Entry 1APH (X-ray diffraction, 2.00 A resolution); this record covers chains A and B.

[Chain A]
Molecule: Insulin A chain (ph 7)
Organism: Bos taurus
Reference sequence: P01317 (INS_BOVIN); residues 1-21 here correspond to UniProt positions 85-105 (UniProt number = residue number + 84)
Sequence (21 residues; each row starts with the number of its first residue):
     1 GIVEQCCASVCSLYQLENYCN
Disulfides: Cys6-Cys11

[Chain B]
Molecule: Insulin B chain (ph 7)
Organism: Bos taurus
Reference sequence: P01317 (INS_BOVIN); residues 1-30 here correspond to UniProt positions 25-54 (UniProt number = residue number + 24)
Sequence (30 residues; row label = number of the first residue in the row):
     1 FVNQHLCGSHLVEALYLVCGERGFFYTPKA
Ligand contacts: 1,2-dichloroethane (DCE): Ser9, Val12, Glu13, Tyr16

[Chain A / chain B interface]
Residue-residue contacts (36):
  Ile2(A) - Leu11(B)  hydrophobic
  Ile2(A) - Leu15(B)  hydrophobic
  Val3(A) - Pro28(B)  hydrophobic
  Cys6(A) - Gln4(B)
  Cys6(A) - His5(B)
  Cys6(A) - Leu6(B)  hydrogen bond (backbone-backbone)
  Cys6(A) - Leu11(B)  hydrophobic
  Cys7(A) - His5(B)  hydrogen bond (backbone-side chain)
  Cys7(A) - Leu6(B)
  Cys7(A) - Cys7(B)  disulfide
  Ala8(A) - His5(B)  hydrogen bond (backbone-side chain)
  Ser9(A) - His5(B)
  Val10(A) - Asn3(B)
  Val10(A) - Gln4(B)
  Val10(A) - His5(B)
  Cys11(A) - Val2(B)
  Cys11(A) - Asn3(B)  hydrogen bond (backbone-side chain)
  Cys11(A) - Gln4(B)  hydrogen bond (backbone-backbone)
  Ser12(A) - Asn3(B)
  Leu13(A) - Val18(B)  hydrophobic
  Leu16(A) - Val2(B)  hydrophobic
  Leu16(A) - Leu11(B)  hydrophobic
  Leu16(A) - Leu15(B)
  Leu16(A) - Val18(B)  hydrophobic
  Glu17(A) - Val18(B)
  Glu17(A) - Arg22(B)  salt bridge
  Tyr19(A) - Leu15(B)  hydrophobic
  Tyr19(A) - Phe24(B)
  Tyr19(A) - Phe25(B)  hydrogen bond (backbone-backbone)
  Cys20(A) - Cys19(B)  disulfide
  Cys20(A) - Gly23(B)
  Cys20(A) - Phe24(B)  hydrophobic
  Asn21(A) - Arg22(B)
  Asn21(A) - Gly23(B)  hydrogen bond (backbone-backbone)
  Asn21(A) - Phe24(B)
  Asn21(A) - Phe25(B)
Also at the interface, not in a pair above, chain A (16 interface residues in all): Asn18
Also at the interface, not in a pair above, chain B (18 interface residues in all): Ala14, Tyr26, Thr27
Cross-chain cystine bridges: Cys7(A)-Cys7(B), Cys20(A)-Cys19(B)

[Summary]
16 residues of chain A face 18 of chain B across their interface; the contacts include 2 disulfide bonds, 7
hydrogen bonds and 1 salt bridge. Polar contacts include Glu17(A)-Arg22(B), Cys7(A)-His5(B) and
Ala8(A)-His5(B). Bound to chain B: 1,2-dichloroethane.
Chain A is Insulin A chain (ph 7) and chain B is Insulin B chain (ph 7), both from Bos taurus; the structure,
Conformational changes in cubic insulin crystals in the ph range 7-11, was determined by X-ray diffraction,
deposited together with 1BPH, 1CPH and 1DPH.
